4AEX - chain A; structure by X-ray diffraction, 2.41 A resolution.

[Chain A]
Molecule: RNA-directed RNA polymerase
Source organism: Hepatitis C virus
Notes: EC 2.7.7.48; fragment: catalytic domain, residues 2442-3013
UniProt: Q99IB8 (POLG_HCVJF); residues 0-571 here correspond to UniProt positions 2442-3013 (UniProt number = residue number + 2442)
Sequence (579 residues; row label = number of the first residue in the row; numbers below 1 keep their minus sign (Met-1 is residue -1)):
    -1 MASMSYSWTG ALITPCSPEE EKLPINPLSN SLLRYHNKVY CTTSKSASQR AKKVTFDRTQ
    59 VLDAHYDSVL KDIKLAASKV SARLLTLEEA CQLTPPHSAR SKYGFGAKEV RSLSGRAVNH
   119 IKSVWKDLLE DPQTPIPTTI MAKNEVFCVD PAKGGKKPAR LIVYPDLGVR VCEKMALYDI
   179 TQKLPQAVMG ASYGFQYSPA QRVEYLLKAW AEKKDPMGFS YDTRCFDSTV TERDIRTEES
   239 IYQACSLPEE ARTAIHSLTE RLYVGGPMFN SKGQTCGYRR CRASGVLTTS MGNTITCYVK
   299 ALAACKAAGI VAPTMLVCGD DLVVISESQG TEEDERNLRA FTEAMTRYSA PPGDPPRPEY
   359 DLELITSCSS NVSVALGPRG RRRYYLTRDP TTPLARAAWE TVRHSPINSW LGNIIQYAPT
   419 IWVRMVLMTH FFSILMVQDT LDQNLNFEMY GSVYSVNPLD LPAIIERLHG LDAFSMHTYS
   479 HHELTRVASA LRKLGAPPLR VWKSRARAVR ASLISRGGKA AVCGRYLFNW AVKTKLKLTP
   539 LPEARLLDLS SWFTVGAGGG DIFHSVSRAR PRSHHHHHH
Disordered / not traced: -1 to 0, 564-577
Construct notes: expression tag (-1, 572-577)
UniProt features mapped onto this chain:
  - binding site (Mg(2+)): Asp220, Asp318, Asp319

[Overview]
Curated annotation (UniProt) lists 3 Mg2+-binding residues.
Chain A is RNA-directed RNA polymerase (Hepatitis C virus); the structure, HCV-JFH1 NS5B POLYMERASE STRUCTURE
AT 2.4 ANGSTROM in a primitive orthorhombic space group, was determined by X-ray diffraction together with
4ADP and 4AEP from the same study.
